Entry 1R0O (X-ray diffraction, 2.24 A resolution); this record covers chains D and B of the 4 polymer chains in the assembly.

# Chain D
Molecule: Ecdysone Response Element
Sequence (18 nucleotides; row label = number of the first residue in the row; note: 2 numbers in that range are skipped by the numbering (no residue carries them; nothing is unmodelled there)):
    18 CCGAGGTCAT
    30 TGACCTCG

# Chain B
Name: Ecdysone receptor
Source organism: Drosophila melanogaster
Notes: fragment: Ecdsyone Receptor DNA binding domain
UniProt: P34021 (ECR_DROME); residues -1 to 107 here correspond to UniProt positions 256-364 (UniProt number = residue number + 257)
Chain sequence (109 residues; each row starts with the number of its first residue; numbers below 1 keep their minus sign (Ala-1 is residue -1)):
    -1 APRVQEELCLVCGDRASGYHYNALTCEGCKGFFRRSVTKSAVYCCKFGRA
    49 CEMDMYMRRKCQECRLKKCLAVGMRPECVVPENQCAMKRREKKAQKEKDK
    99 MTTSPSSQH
Disordered / not traced: -1 to 3, 82-107
Bound ions: Zn2+ site 1: Cys7, Cys10, Cys24, Cys27; Zn2+ site 2: Cys43, Cys49, Cys59, Cys62
UniProt features mapped onto this chain:
  - DNA-binding region: Cys7 to Pro79 (Nuclear receptor)
  - zinc finger (NR C4-type): Cys7 to Cys27, Cys43 to Cys67

# How chain D and chain B interact
Pairs across the interface - 16 pairs, chain D then chain B:
  DG20(D) - Gly16(B)  phosphate contact
  DG20(D) - Tyr17(B)  hydrogen bond to the phosphate
  DA21(D) - His18(B)  phosphate contact
  DA21(D) - Tyr19(B)  hydrogen bond to the phosphate
  DG22(D) - Tyr19(B)  phosphate contact
  DG22(D) - Lys28(B)  hydrogen bond to the base
  DG22(D) - Cys76(B)  phosphate contact
  DG22(D) - Val77(B)  phosphate contact
  DG22(D) - Val78(B)  hydrogen bond to the phosphate
  DG22(D) - Pro79(B)  phosphate contact
  DG23(D) - Lys28(B)  base contact
  DG23(D) - Arg32(B)  hydrogen bond to the base
  DT24(D) - Arg32(B)  base contact
  DT30(D) - Arg57(B)  phosphate contact
  DG31(D) - Arg57(B)  salt bridge to the phosphate
  DA32(D) - Lys58(B)  salt bridge to the phosphate

# Summary
8 residues of chain D and 12 residues of chain B are in contact, with 5 hydrogen bonds and 2 salt bridges.
Polar contacts include DG22(D)-Lys28(B), DG23(D)-Arg32(B) and DG20(D)-Tyr17(B). UniProt lists a DNA-binding
region on chain B.
Here chain D is Ecdysone Response Element and chain B is Ecdysone receptor (Drosophila melanogaster). Entry
1R0O (Crystal Structure of the Heterodimeric Ecdysone Receptor DNA-binding Complex) was determined by X-ray
diffraction together with 1R0N from the same study.
